8JL9 - chains G and J of the 10 polymer chains in the assembly; structure by electron microscopy, 2.65 A resolution.

# Chain G
Name: Histone H2A type 1-B/E
Organism: Homo sapiens
UniProt: P04908 (H2A1B_HUMAN); residues 0-129 here correspond to UniProt positions 1-130 (UniProt number = residue number + 1)
Chain sequence (133 residues; row label = number of the first residue in the row; numbers below 1 keep their minus sign (Gly-3 is residue -3)):
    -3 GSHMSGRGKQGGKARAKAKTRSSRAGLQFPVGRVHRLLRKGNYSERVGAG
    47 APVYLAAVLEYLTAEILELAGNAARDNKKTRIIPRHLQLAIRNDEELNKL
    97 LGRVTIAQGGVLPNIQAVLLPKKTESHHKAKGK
Disordered / not traced: -3 to 9, 118-129
Construct notes: expression tag (-3 to -1)
Curated features (UniProtKB/Swiss-Prot):
  - modified residue: Ser1 (N-acetylserine), Arg3 (Citrulline), Lys5 (N6-(2-hydroxyisobutyryl)lysine), Lys9 (N6-(2-hydroxyisobutyryl)lysine), Lys13 (N6-(beta-hydroxybutyryl)lysine), Lys36 (N6-(2-hydroxyisobutyryl)lysine), Lys74 (N6-(2-hydroxyisobutyryl)lysine), Lys75 (N6-(2-hydroxyisobutyryl)lysine), Lys95 (N6-(2-hydroxyisobutyryl)lysine), Gln104 (N5-methylglutamine), Lys118 (N6-(2-hydroxyisobutyryl)lysine), Lys119 (N6-crotonyllysine), Thr120 (Phosphothreonine), Lys125 (N6-crotonyllysine)
  - cross-link (Glycyl lysine isopeptide (Lys-Gly)): Lys13 (interchain with G-Cter in ubiquitin), Lys15 (interchain with G-Cter in ubiquitin), Lys119 (interchain with G-Cter in ubiquitin)

# Chain J
Molecule: 193-nt DNA strand
Organism: synthetic construct
Sequence (193 nucleotides; row label = number of the first residue in the row; numbers below 1 keep their minus sign (DA-96 is residue -96)):
   -96 ATCACGTAATATTGGCCAGCTAGGATCACAATCCCGGTGCCGAGGCCGCT
   -46 CAATTGGTCGTAGACAGCTCTAGCACCGCTTAAACGCACGTACGGATTCC
     4 GTACGTGCGTTTAAGCGGTGCTAGAGCTGTCTACGACCAATTGAGCGGCC
    54 TCGGCACCGGGATTGTGATCCTAGCTGGCCAATATTACGTGAT
Disordered / not traced: -96 to -78, 78-96

# Chain G / chain J interface
Contacting residue pairs (14):
  Arg11(G) with DT-43(J), hydrogen bond to the base; DT-42(J), hydrogen bond to the sugar
  Ala12(G) with DT-42(J), sugar contact; DG-41(J), phosphate contact
  Lys13(G) with DT-42(J), phosphate contact
  Ala14(G) with DT-43(J), phosphate contact; DT-42(J), phosphate contact
  Lys15(G) with DT-43(J), phosphate contact; DT-42(J), hydrogen bond to the phosphate
  Thr16(G) with DT-43(J), phosphate contact
  Arg17(G) with DT-43(J), salt bridge to the phosphate
  Arg20(G) with DT-42(J), salt bridge to the phosphate
  Arg32(G) with DA-44(J), salt bridge to the phosphate
  Arg77(G) with DA-54(J), sugar contact
Interface residues without a listed pair, chain G (13 interface residues in all): Gly28, Arg29, Arg42
Interface residues without a listed pair, chain J (8 interface residues in all): DG-53, DG-37, DA-35

# Overview
13 residues of chain G and 8 residues of chain J are in contact; the contacts include 3 hydrogen bonds and 3
salt bridges. Among the polar pairs are Arg11(G)-DT-43(J), Arg11(G)-DT-42(J) and Lys15(G)-DT-42(J).
Here chain G is Histone H2A type 1-B/E (Homo sapiens) and chain J is a 193-nt DNA strand (synthetic
construct). Entry 8JL9 (Cryo-EM structure of the human nucleosome with scFv) was determined by electron
microscopy (same publication as 8JLA, 8JLB and 8JLD).
